8DW6 - chains F and M of the 9 polymer chains in the assembly; structure by electron microscopy, 3.50 A resolution.

Chain F:
Protein: DnaB-like replicative helicase
From: Escherichia phage T4
UniProtKB: P04530 (HELIC_BPT4); residues 1-475 here = UniProt positions 1-475
Sequence (475 residues; row label = number of the first residue in the row):
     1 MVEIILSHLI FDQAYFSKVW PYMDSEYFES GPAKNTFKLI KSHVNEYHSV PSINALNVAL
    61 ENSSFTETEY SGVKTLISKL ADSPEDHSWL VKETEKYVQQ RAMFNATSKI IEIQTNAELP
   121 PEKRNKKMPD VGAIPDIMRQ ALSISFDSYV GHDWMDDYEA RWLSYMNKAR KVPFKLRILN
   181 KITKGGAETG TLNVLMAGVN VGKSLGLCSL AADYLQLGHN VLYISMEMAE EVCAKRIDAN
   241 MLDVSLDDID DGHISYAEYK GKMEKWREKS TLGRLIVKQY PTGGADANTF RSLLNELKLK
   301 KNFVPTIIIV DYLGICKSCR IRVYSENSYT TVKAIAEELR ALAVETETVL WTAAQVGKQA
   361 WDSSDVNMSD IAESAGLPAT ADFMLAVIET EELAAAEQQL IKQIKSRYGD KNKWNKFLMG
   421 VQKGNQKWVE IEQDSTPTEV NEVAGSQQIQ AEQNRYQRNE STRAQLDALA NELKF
Disordered / not traced: 433-475
Bound ions: Mg2+: Ser-204 (together with ATP-gamma-S)
Residues lining bound ligands: ATP-gamma-S (AGS; phosphothiophosphoric acid-adenylate ester): Gly-198, Val-199, Asn-200, Val-201, Gly-202, Lys-203, Ser-204, Leu-205, Glu-227, Arg-236, Leu-246, Asp-247, Asp-250, Lys-423, Gln-426
Curated features (UniProtKB/Swiss-Prot):
  - region: Tyr-456 to Phe-475 (Interaction with the helicase assembly factor)
  - binding site (ATP): Ala-197 to Ser-204

Chain M:
Molecule: 12-nt DNA strand
Sequence (12 nucleotides; each row starts with the number of its first residue):
     6 TTTTTTTTTT TT

Chain F / chain M interface:
Pairs across the interface (7):
  Asn-327(F) / DT6(M)  base contact
  Tyr-329(F) / DT6(M)  phosphate contact
  Tyr-329(F) / DT7(M)  phosphate contact
  Lys-358(F) / DT9(M)  salt bridge to the phosphate
  Ala-372(F) / DT7(M)  phosphate contact
  Ala-372(F) / DT8(M)  phosphate contact
  Ala-375(F) / DT7(M)  hydrogen bond to the phosphate
Interface residues without a listed pair, chain F (9 interface residues in all): Ser-328, Ile-371, Glu-373, Ser-374
Interface residues without a listed pair, chain M (5 interface residues in all): DT10

Overview:
The interface between chain F and chain M involves 9 residues on one side and 5 on the other, with 1 hydrogen
bond and 1 salt bridge. Polar pairs include Ala-375(F)/DT7(M) and Lys-358(F)/DT9(M). Ligands of chain F:
ATP-gamma-S.
Here chain F is DnaB-like replicative helicase (Escherichia phage T4) and chain M is a 12-nt DNA strand. Entry
8DW6 (T4 bacteriophage primosome with single-strand DNA, State 3) was determined by electron microscopy,
deposited together with 8DTP, 8DUE, 8DVF, 8DVI, 8DWJ, 8G0Z and 8GAO.
